Entry 9Q96 (electron microscopy, 4.60 A resolution (low resolution: residue-level contacts below are approximate; hydrogen-bond / salt-bridge calls are withheld)); this record covers chains D and T of the 8 polymer chains in the assembly.

# Chain D
Protein: DNA-directed RNA polymerase subunit beta'
Organism: Escherichia coli K-12
Notes: EC 2.7.7.6
UniProt: P0A8T7 (RPOC_ECOLI); residues 1-1407 here = UniProt positions 1-1407
Chain sequence (1407 residues; row label = number of the first residue in the row):
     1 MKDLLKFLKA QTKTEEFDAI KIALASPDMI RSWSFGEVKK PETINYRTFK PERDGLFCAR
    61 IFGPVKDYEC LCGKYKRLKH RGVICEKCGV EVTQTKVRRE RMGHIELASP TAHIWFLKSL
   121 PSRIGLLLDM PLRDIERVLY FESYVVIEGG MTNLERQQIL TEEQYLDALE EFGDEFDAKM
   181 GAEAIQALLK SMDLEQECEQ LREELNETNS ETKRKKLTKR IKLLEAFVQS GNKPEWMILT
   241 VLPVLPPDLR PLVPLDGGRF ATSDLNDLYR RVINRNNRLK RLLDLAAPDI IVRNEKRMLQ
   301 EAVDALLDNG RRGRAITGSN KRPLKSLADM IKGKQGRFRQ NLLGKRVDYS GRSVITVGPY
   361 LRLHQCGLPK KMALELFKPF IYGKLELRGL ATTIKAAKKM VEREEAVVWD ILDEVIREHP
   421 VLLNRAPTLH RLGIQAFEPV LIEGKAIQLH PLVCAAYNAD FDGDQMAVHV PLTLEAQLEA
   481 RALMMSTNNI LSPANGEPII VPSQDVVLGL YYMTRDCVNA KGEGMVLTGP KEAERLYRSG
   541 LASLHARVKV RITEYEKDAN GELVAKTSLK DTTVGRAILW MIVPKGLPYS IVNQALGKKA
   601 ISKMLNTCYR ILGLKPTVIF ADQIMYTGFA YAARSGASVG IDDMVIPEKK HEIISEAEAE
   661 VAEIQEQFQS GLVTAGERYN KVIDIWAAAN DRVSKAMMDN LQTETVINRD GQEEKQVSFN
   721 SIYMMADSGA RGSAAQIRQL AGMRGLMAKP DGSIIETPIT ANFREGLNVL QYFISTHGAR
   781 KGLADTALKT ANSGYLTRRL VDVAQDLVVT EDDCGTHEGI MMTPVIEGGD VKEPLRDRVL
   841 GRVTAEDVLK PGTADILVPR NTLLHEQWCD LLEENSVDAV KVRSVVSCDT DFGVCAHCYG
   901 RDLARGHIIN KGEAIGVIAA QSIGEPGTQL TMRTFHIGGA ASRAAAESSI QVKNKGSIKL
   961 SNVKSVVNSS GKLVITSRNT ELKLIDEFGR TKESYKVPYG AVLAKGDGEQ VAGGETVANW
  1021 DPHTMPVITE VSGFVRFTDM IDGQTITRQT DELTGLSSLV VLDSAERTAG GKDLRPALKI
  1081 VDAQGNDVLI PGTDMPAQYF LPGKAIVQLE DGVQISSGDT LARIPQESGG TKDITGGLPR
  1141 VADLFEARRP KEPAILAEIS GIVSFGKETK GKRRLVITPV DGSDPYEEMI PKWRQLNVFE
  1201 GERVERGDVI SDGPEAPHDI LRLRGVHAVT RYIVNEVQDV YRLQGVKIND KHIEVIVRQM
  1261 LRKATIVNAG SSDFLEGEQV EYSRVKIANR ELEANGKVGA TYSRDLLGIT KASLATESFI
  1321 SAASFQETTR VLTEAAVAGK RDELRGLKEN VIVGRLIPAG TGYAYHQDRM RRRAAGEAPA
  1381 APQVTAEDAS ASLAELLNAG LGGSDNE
Disordered / not traced: 1-3, 1050-1056, 1068-1074, 1089-1096, 1127-1132, 1377-1407
Curated features (UniProtKB/Swiss-Prot):
  - binding site (Zn(2+)): Cys70, Cys72, Cys85, Cys88, Cys814, Cys888, Cys895, Cys898
  - binding site (Mg(2+)): Asp460, Asp462, Asp464
  - modified residue: Lys983 (N6-acetyllysine)
  - mutagenesis: Gln504 (Q504P: Resistant to antibiotics salinamide A and B), Asn690 (N690D: Resistant to antibiotics salinamide A and B), Met697 (M697V: Resistant to antibiotics salinamide A and B), Ala735 (A735T: Resistant to antibiotics salinamide A and B), Arg738 (R738C/H/P/S: Resistant to antibiotics salinamide A and B), Ala748 (A748E: Resistant to antibiotics salinamide A and B), Pro758 (P758S/T: Resistant to antibiotics salinamide A and B), Phe763 (F763C: Resistant to antibiotics salinamide A and B), Ser775 (S775A: Resistant to antibiotics salinamide A and B), Ala779 (A779T/V: Resistant to antibiotics salinamide A and B), Arg780 (R780C: Resistant to antibiotics salinamide A and B), Gly782 (G782A/C: Resistant to antibiotics salinamide A and B), 1 further mutagenesis entry in UniProt

# Chain T
Molecule: Nifh promoter template DNA
Sequence (46 nucleotides; row label = number of the first residue in the row; numbers below 1 keep their minus sign (DC-16 is residue -16)):
   -16 CAACAGCATG CGCGCCCAGG GCTGATCGTG CAAAAGTCGT GCCAGC
Disordered / not traced: 6-10

# Chain D / chain T interface
Contacting residue pairs - 4 pairs, chain D then chain T:
  Asn209(D) - DC-13(T)
  Ser319(D) - DG4(T)
  Gln1326(D) - DG-3(T)
  Glu1327(D) - DG-3(T)
Interface residues without a listed pair, chain D (6 interface residues in all): Ser210, Thr262
Interface residues without a listed pair, chain T (5 interface residues in all): DA-12, DC5

# Summary
6 residues of chain D and 5 residues of chain T are in contact. UniProt lists 8 Zn2+-binding residues, 3
Mg2+-binding residues and 13 mutagenesis sites on chain D.
Chain D is DNA-directed RNA polymerase subunit beta' (Escherichia coli K-12) and chain T is Nifh promoter
template DNA; the structure, Cryo-EM Structure of Bacterial RNA polymerase-sigma54 transcription open complex
with wild type sigma54, from RPi(-10-1), was determined by electron microscopy (same publication as 9Q91,
9Q92, 9Q93, 9Q94, 9Q95, 9Q97 and 9Q98).
